PDB entry 3MNA | X-ray diffraction, 1.50 A resolution | chain A

[Chain A]
Protein: Carbonic anhydrase 2
Organism: Homo sapiens
Notes: EC 4.2.1.1
UniProtKB: P00918 (CAH2_HUMAN); the author numbering skips numbers that UniProt does not, so the offset changes along the chain: 1-125 = UniProt 1-125; 127-261 = UniProt 126-260
Chain sequence (260 residues; each row starts with the number of its first residue; note: 1 number in that range is skipped by the numbering (no residue carries it; nothing is unmodelled there)):
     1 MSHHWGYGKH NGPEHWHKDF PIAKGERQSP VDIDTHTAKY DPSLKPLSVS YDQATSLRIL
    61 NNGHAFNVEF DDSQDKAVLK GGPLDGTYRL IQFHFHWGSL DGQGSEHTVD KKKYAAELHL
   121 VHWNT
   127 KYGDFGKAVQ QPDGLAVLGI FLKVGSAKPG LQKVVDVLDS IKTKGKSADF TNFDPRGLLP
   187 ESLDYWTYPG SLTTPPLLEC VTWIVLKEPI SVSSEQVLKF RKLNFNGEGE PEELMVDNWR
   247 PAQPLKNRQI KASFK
Unresolved in the structure: 1-3
Bound ions: Zn2+: His94, His96, His119 (together with DWH)
Small-molecule neighbours: DWH (methyl N-{4-chloro-6-[(4-sulfamoylphenyl)amino]-1,3,5-triazin-2-yl}glycinate): Ile91, Gln92, His94, His96, Glu106, His119, Val121, Phe131, Val143, Ser197, Leu198, Thr199, Thr200, Trp209
Curated features (UniProtKB/Swiss-Prot):
  - active site: His64 (Proton donor/acceptor)
  - binding site (Zn(2+)): His94, His96, His119
  - binding site (substrate): Thr199, Thr200
  - site: Tyr7 (Fine-tunes the proton-transfer properties of H-64), Asn62 (Fine-tunes the proton-transfer properties of H-64), Asn67 (Fine-tunes the proton-transfer properties of H-64), Gln92 (Involved in the binding of some activators, including histamine and L-histidine)
  - modified residue: Ser2 (N-acetylserine), Ser166 (Phosphoserine), Ser173 (Phosphoserine)

[Summary]
Chain A binds compound DWH. His94, His96 and His119 coordinate Zn2+. Curated annotation (UniProt) lists
active-site residue His64, 3 Zn2+-binding residues and substrate-binding residues Thr199 and Thr200.
Chain A is Carbonic anhydrase 2 (Homo sapiens); the structure, The crystal structure of human carbonic
anhydrase Ii in complex with a 1,3,5-triazine-substituted benzenesulfonamide inhibitor, was determined by
X-ray diffraction, deposited together with 3MMF.
